Entry 8OLC (electron microscopy, 3.48 A resolution); this record covers chains G and I of the 28 polymer chains in the assembly.

Chain G (and I):
Name: Intermediate capsid protein VP6
Notes: chain I of this document is another copy of the same molecule, construct and numbering; everything in this record applies to it too
UniProt: A2T3S6 (A2T3S6_9VIRU); residues 1-397 here = UniProt positions 1-397
Amino-acid sequence (397 residues; each row starts with the number of its first residue):
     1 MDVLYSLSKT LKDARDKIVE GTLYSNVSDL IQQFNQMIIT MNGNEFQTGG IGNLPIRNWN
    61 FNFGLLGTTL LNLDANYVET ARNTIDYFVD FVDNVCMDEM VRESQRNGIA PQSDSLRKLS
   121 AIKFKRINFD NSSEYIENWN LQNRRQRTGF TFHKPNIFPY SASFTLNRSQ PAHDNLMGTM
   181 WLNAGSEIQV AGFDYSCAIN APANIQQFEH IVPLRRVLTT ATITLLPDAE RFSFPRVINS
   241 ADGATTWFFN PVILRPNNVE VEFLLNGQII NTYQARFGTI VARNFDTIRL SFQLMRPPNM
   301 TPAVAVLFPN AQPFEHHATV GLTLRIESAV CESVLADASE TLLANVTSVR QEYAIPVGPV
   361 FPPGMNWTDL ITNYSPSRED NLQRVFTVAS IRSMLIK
Metal / ion sites: Zn2+: H153 (shared with 1 residue of chain F; 1 residue of chain H)

Interface between chain G and chain I:
Contacting residue pairs (13; chain G residue first):
  I109(G) - R145(I)
  Q142(G) - R145(I)  hydrogen bond (backbone-side chain)
  N143(G) - R144(I)
  N143(G) - R145(I)
  R144(G) - N143(I)
  R145(G) - Q142(I)
  R145(G) - Q383(I)
  R147(G) - R106(I)
  L265(G) - Q105(I)
  N266(G) - N373(I)
  N266(G) - S375(I)  hydrogen bond
  N284(G) - Q105(I)
  S375(G) - N266(I)
Interface residues without a listed pair, chain I (12 interface residues in all): I109, R378

In short:
Chain G and chain I form an interface of 10 and 12 residues respectively, with 2 hydrogen bonds. Among the
polar pairs are Q142(G)-R145(I) and N266(G)-S375(I).
Both chains are Intermediate capsid protein VP6. Entry 8OLC (SA11 Rotavirus Trypsinized Triple Layered
Particle) was determined by electron microscopy (same publication as 8OLB, 8OLE and 8QTZ).
